PDB entry 3M4O | X-ray diffraction, 3.57 A resolution | chains A and H of the 13 polymer chains in the assembly

== Chain A ==
Molecule: DNA-directed RNA polymerase II subunit RPB1
Organism: Saccharomyces cerevisiae
Notes: EC 2.7.7.6
UniProt: P04050 (RPB1_YEAST); residues 1-1733 here = UniProt positions 1-1733
Amino-acid sequence (1733 residues; each row starts with the number of its first residue):
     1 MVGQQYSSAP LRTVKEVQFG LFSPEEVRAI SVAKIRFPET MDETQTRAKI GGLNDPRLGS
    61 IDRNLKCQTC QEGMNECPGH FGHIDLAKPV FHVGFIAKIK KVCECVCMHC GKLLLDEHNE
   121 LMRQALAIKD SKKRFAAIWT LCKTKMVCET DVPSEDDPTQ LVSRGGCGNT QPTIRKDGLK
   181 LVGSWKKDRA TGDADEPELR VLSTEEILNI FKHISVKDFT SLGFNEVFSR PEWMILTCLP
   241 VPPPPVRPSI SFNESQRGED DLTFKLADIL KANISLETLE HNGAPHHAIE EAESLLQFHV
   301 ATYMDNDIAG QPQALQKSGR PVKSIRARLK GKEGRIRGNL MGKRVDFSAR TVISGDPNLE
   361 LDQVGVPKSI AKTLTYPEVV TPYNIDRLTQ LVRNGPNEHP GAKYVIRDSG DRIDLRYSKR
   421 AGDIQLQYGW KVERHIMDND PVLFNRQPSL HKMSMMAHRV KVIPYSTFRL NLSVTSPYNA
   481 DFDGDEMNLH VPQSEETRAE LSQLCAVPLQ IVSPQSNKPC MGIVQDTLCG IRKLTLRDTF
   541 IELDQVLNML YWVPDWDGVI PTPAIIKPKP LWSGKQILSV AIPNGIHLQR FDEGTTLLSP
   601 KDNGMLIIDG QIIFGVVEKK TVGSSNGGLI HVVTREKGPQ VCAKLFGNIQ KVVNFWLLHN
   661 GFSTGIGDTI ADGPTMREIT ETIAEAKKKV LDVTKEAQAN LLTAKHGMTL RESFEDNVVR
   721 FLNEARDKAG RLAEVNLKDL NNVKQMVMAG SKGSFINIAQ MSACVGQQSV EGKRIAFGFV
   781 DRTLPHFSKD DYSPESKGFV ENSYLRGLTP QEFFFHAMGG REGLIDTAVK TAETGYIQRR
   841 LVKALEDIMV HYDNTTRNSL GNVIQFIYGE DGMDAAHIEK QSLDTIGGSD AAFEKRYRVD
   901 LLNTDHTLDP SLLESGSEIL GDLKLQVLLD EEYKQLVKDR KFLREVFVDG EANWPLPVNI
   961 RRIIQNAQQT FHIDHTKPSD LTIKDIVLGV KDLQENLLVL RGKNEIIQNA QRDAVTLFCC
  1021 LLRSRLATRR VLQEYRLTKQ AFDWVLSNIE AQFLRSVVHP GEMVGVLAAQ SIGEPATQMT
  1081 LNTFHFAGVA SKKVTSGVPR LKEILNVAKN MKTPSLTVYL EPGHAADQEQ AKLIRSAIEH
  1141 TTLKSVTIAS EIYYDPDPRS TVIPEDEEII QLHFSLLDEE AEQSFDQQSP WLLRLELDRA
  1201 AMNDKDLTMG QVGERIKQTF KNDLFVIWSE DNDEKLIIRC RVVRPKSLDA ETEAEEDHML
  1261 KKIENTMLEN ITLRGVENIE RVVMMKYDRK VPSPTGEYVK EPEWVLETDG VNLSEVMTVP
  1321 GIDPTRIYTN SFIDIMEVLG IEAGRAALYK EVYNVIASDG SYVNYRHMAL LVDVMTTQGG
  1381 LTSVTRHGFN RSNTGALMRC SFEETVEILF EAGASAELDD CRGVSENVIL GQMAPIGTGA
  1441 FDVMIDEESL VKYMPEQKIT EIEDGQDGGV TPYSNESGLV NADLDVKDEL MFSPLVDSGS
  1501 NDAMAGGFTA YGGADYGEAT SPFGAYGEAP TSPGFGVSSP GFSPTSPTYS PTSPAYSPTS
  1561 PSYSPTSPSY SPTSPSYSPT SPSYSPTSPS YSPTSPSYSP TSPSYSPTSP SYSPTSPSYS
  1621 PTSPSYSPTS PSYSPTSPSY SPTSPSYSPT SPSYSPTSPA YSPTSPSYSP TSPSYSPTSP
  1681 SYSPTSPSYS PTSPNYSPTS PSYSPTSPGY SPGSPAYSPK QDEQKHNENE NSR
Unresolved in the structure: 1-2, 155-160, 187-198, 1082-1091, 1177-1186, 1244-1253, 1446-1733
Bound ions: Zn2+ site 1: Cys67, Cys70, Cys77; Zn2+ site 2 near Cys148 (its only coordinating residue here); Mg2+: Asp481, Asp483, Asp485 (shared with 1 residue of chain R)
Ligand contacts: cis-diammine(pyridine)chloroplatinum(II) (C7P): Ala828, Val829, Ala832
Swiss-Prot annotation at these positions:
  - region: Pro248 to Asp260 (Lid loop), Asn306 to Lys323 (Rudder loop), Pro810 to Glu822 (Bridging helix)
  - binding site (Zn(2+)): Cys67, Cys70, Cys77, His80, Cys107, Cys110, Cys148, Cys167
  - binding site (Mg(2+)): Asp481, Asp483, Asp485
  - modified residue: Thr1471 (Phosphothreonine)
  - cross-link (Glycyl lysine isopeptide (Lys-Gly)): Lys695 (interchain with G-Cter in ubiquitin), Lys1246 (interchain with G-Cter in ubiquitin), Lys1350 (interchain with G-Cter in ubiquitin)
  - natural variant: Ser1653 to Pro1659 (deletion: In strain: A364A)
  - mutagenesis: Lys1246 (K1246R: Impairs ubiquitination during transcription stress)
Reported in the primary citation:
  - binding site for cis-diammine(pyridine)chloroplatinum(II): Val829, Ala832

== Chain H ==
Molecule: DNA-directed RNA polymerases I, II, and III subunit RPABC3
Organism: Saccharomyces cerevisiae
UniProt: P20436 (RPAB3_YEAST); numbering as in UniProt (aligned over 1-146)
Amino-acid sequence (146 residues; row label = number of the first residue in the row):
     1 MSNTLFDDIF QVSEVDPGRY NKVCRIEAAS TTQDQCKLTL DINVELFPVA AQDSLTVTIA
    61 SSLNLEDTPA NDSSATRSWR PPQAGDRSLA DDYDYVMYGT AYKFEEVSKD LIAVYYSFGG
   121 LLMRLEGNYR NLNNLKQENA YLLIRR
Unresolved in the structure: 1, 64-75
Swiss-Prot annotation at these positions:
  - region: Asp16 to Thr39 (Non-specific ssDNA binding)
  - modified residue: Ser2 (N-acetylserine), Thr68 (Phosphothreonine)

== How chain A and chain H interact ==
Residue-residue contacts (53):
  Arg537(A) - Tyr20(H)
  Arg537(A) - Val23(H)
  Arg537(A) - Arg25(H)
  Arg537(A) - Asp41(H)  salt bridge
  Arg537(A) - Gly120(H)  hydrogen bond (side chain-backbone)
  Arg537(A) - Leu121(H)
  Asp538(A) - Tyr20(H)
  Asp538(A) - Asn21(H)  hydrogen bond (side chain-backbone)
  Asp538(A) - Lys22(H)  hydrogen bond (side chain-backbone)
  Asp538(A) - Val23(H)  hydrogen bond (side chain-backbone)
  Phe540(A) - Val23(H)  hydrophobic
  Phe540(A) - Asn43(H)
  Val559(A) - Ser78(H)
  Ile560(A) - Ser78(H)
  Ile560(A) - Trp79(H)  hydrogen bond (backbone-backbone)
  Pro563(A) - Trp79(H)
  Pro563(A) - Tyr98(H)
  Ala564(A) - Val96(H)
  Ala564(A) - Met97(H)
  Ala564(A) - Tyr98(H)  hydrogen bond (backbone-backbone)
  Ala564(A) - Phe118(H)
  Ile565(A) - Asn43(H)
  Ile565(A) - Leu46(H)  hydrophobic
  Ile565(A) - Val96(H)
  Ile566(A) - Val96(H)  hydrogen bond (backbone-backbone)
  Ile566(A) - Tyr141(H)  hydrophobic
  Lys567(A) - Leu46(H)
  Lys567(A) - Asp94(H)
  Lys567(A) - Tyr95(H)  hydrogen bond
  Lys567(A) - Val96(H)
  Lys567(A) - Met97(H)  hydrogen bond
  Pro568(A) - Leu46(H)  hydrophobic
  Pro568(A) - Asp94(H)
  Pro570(A) - Trp79(H)  hydrophobic
  Leu571(A) - Leu46(H)  hydrophobic
  Trp572(A) - Trp79(H)  hydrophobic
  Ser573(A) - Gly119(H)  hydrogen bond (side chain-backbone)
  Leu597(A) - Tyr102(H)
  Leu597(A) - Tyr115(H)
  Leu598(A) - Arg25(H)  hydrogen bond (backbone-side chain)
  Leu598(A) - Thr39(H)
  Leu598(A) - Tyr102(H)
  Leu598(A) - Leu122(H)
  Asp602(A) - Tyr20(H)
  Leu606(A) - Tyr102(H)  hydrophobic
  Ile613(A) - Tyr102(H)  hydrophobic
  Ile613(A) - Ser117(H)  hydrogen bond (backbone-side chain)
  Ile613(A) - Gly120(H)
  Ile613(A) - Leu122(H)
  Phe614(A) - Leu122(H)  hydrophobic
  Lys738(A) - Arg19(H)
  Asp739(A) - Arg19(H)
  Asp974(A) - Lys136(H)
Also at the interface, not in a pair above, chain A (33 interface residues in all): Leu543, Pro561, Thr562, Lys569, Lys575, Gln576, Ser599, Pro600, Leu740
Also at the interface, not in a pair above, chain H (32 interface residues in all): Thr76, Arg77, Lys103, Met123, Arg124

== Overview ==
Chain A and chain H form an interface of 33 and 32 residues respectively, with 12 hydrogen bonds and 1 salt
bridge. Among the polar pairs are Arg537(A)-Asp41(H), Arg537(A)-Gly120(H) and Asp538(A)-Asn21(H). Ligands of
chain A: cis-diammine(pyridine)chloroplatinum(II). From the paper: a binding site for
cis-diammine(pyridine)chloroplatinum(II) at Val829(A) and Ala832(A).
Here chain A is DNA-directed RNA polymerase II subunit RPB1 and chain H is DNA-directed RNA polymerases I, II,
and III subunit RPABC3, both from Saccharomyces cerevisiae. Entry 3M4O (RNA polymerase II elongation complex
B) was determined by X-ray diffraction, deposited together with 3M3Y.
